Entry 8XAX (electron microscopy, 2.92 A resolution); this record covers chains B and K of the 20 polymer chains in the assembly.

Chain B:
Molecule: ATP-binding protein
Source organism: Escherichia coli
UniProtKB: A0A9X9SUP5 (A0A9X9SUP5_ECOLX); residue numbers follow UniProt; this construct covers 1-571
Amino-acid sequence (571 residues; numbered 1 to 571; the number before each row is that of its first residue):
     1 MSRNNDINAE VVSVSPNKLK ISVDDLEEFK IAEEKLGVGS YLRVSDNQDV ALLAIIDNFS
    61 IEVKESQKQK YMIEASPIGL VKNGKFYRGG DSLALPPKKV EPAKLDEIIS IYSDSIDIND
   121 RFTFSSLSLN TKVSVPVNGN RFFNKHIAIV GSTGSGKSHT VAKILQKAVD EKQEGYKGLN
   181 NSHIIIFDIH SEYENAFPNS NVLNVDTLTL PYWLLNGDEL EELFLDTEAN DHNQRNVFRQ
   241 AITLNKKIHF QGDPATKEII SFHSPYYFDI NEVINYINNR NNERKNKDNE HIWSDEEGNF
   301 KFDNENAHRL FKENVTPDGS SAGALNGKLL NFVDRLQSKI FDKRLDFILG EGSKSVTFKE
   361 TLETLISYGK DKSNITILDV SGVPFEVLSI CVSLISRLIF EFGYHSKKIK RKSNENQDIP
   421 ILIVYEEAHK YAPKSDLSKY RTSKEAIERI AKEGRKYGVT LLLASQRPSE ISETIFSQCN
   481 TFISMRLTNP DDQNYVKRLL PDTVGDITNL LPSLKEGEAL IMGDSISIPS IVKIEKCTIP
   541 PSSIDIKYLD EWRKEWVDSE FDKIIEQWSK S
Not modelled in the structure: 1-4
Metal / ion sites: Mg2+: Ser158 (together with AMP-PNP)
Ligand contacts: AMP-PNP (ANP; phosphoaminophosphonic acid-adenylate ester): Ser152, Thr153, Gly154, Ser155, Gly156, Lys157, Ser158, His159, Glu427, Gln466, Glu516, Gly517, Lys533, Ile534, Glu535, Lys536, Ser543, Asp545
From the paper describing this entry:
  - mutagenesis - K157A: decreased growth in response to phage lambda

Chain K:
Molecule: DUF4297
Source organism: Escherichia coli
UniProtKB: A0A9X9SUN3 (A0A9X9SUN3_ECOLX); numbering as in UniProt (aligned over 1-394)
Amino-acid sequence (394 residues; numbered 1 to 394; the number before each row is that of its first residue):
     1 MDRSAVDTIR GYCYQVDKTI IEIFSLPQMD DSIDIECIED VDVYNDGHLT AIQCKYYEST
    61 DYNHSVISKP IRLMLSHFKD NKEKGANYYL YGHYKSGQEK LTLPLKVDFF KSNFLTYTEK
   121 KIKHEYHIEN GLTEEDLQAF LDRLVININA KSFDDQKKET IQIIKNHFQC EDYEAEHYLY
   181 SNAFRKTYDI SCNKKDRRIK KSDFVESINK SKVLFNIWFY QYEGRKEYLR KLKESFIRRS
   241 VNTSPYARFF ILEFQDKTDI KTVKDCIYKI QSNWSNLSKR TDRPYSPFLL FHGTSDANLY
   301 ELKNQLFNED LIFTDGYPFK GSVFTPKMLI EGFSNKEIHF QFINDIDDFN ETLNSINIRK
   361 EVYQFYTENC LDIPSQLPQV NIQVKDFADI KEIV
Not modelled in the structure: 1-150

Interface between chain B and chain K:
Contacting residue pairs (39):
  Glu10(B) - Ser278(K)  hydrogen bond
  Glu10(B) - Arg280(K)  salt bridge
  Val12(B) - Arg280(K)
  Ser22(B) - Arg280(K)
  Asp24(B) - Lys279(K)  salt bridge
  Asp24(B) - Arg280(K)  salt bridge
  Asp46(B) - Val241(K)
  Asp46(B) - Thr243(K)  hydrogen bond (side chain-backbone)
  Asp46(B) - Ser272(K)
  Asp46(B) - Asn273(K)
  Asp46(B) - Asn276(K)
  Asp46(B) - Tyr285(K)  hydrogen bond
  Asn47(B) - Arg239(K)
  Asn47(B) - Ser240(K)
  Asn47(B) - Thr243(K)
  Asn47(B) - Asn273(K)
  Gln48(B) - Lys269(K)
  Gln48(B) - Ser272(K)
  Gln48(B) - Asn273(K)  hydrogen bond
  Asp49(B) - Lys233(K)  salt bridge
  Asp49(B) - Arg239(K)  salt bridge
  Asp49(B) - Asn273(K)  hydrogen bond
  Asp49(B) - Val394(K)
  Val50(B) - Arg239(K)
  Val50(B) - Ser240(K)
  Val50(B) - Val241(K)
  Leu52(B) - Val241(K)  hydrophobic
  Lys82(B) - Arg239(K)
  Asn83(B) - Lys233(K)
  Asn83(B) - Glu234(K)
  Leu93(B) - Asn242(K)  hydrogen bond (backbone-side chain)
  Ala94(B) - Asn242(K)
  Leu95(B) - Asn242(K)  hydrogen bond (backbone-side chain)
  Pro97(B) - Asn276(K)
  Pro97(B) - Ser278(K)
  Pro97(B) - Arg280(K)
  Pro97(B) - Thr281(K)
  Lys98(B) - Val241(K)
  Lys98(B) - Asn242(K)
Interface residues without a listed pair, chain B (19 interface residues in all): Leu80, Ser92
Interface residues without a listed pair, chain K (18 interface residues in all): Ser275

Summary:
Chain B and chain K form an interface of 19 and 18 residues respectively; the contacts include 7 hydrogen
bonds and 5 salt bridges. Polar contacts include Glu10(B)-Arg280(K), Asp24(B)-Lys279(K) and
Asp24(B)-Arg280(K). Ligands of chain B: AMP-PNP. The paper reports that K157A of chain B reduces growth in
response to phage lambda.
Chain B is ATP-binding protein and chain K is DUF4297, both from Escherichia coli; the structure, Cryo-EM
structure of an anti-phage defense complex bound to AMPPNP and DNA at state 2, was determined by electron
microscopy together with 8XAU, 8XAV, 8XAW and 8XAY from the same study.
